PDB entry 4P8E | X-ray diffraction, 2.04 A resolution | chains A and B

# Chain A (and B)
Protein: 3,4-dihydroxy-2-butanone 4-phosphate synthase
From: Vibrio cholerae serotype O1
Notes: EC 4.1.99.12; chain B of this document is another copy of the same molecule, construct and numbering; everything in this record applies to it too
Reference sequence: Q9KKP2 (RIBB_VIBCH); numbering as in UniProt (aligned over 1-218)
Sequence (237 residues; each row starts with the number of its first residue; numbers below 1 keep their minus sign (Met-18 is residue -18)):
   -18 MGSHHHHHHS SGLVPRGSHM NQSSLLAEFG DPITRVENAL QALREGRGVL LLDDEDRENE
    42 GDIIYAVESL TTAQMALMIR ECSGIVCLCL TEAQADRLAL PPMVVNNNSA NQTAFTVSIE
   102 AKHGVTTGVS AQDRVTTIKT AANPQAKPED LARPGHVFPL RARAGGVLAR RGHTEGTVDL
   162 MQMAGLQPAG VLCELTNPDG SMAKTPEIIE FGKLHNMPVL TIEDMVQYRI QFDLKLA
Disordered / not traced: -18 to 1, 218 (chain B: -18 to -2, 216-218)
Sequence notes: initiating methionine (-18); expression tag (-17 to 0)
Bound ions: Zn2+ site 1: Glu39, His154 (together with ribulose-5-phosphate); Zn2+ site 2: Glu39 (together with ribulose-5-phosphate)
Small-molecule neighbours: ribulose-5-phosphate: Arg38, Glu39, Glu41, Asp43, Cys68, Asn92, Thr94, Phe96, Leu141, Arg151, Gly153, His154, Thr155, Glu156, Leu173, Glu175
Curated features (UniProtKB/Swiss-Prot):
  - binding site (D-ribulose 5-phosphate): Arg38, Glu39, Asp43, Arg151 to Thr155, Glu175
  - binding site (Mg(2+)): Glu39, His154
  - site (Essential for catalytic activity): His137, Glu175
From the paper describing this entry:
  - self-association interface (contacts with another copy of this molecule); pairs are residue here / residue on that copy: Glu41-Thr108 (hydrogen bond), Arg61-Pro179 (hydrogen bond), Ser64-Arg115 (hydrogen bond), Gly65-Ser64 (hydrogen bond), Ile66-Phe139 (hydrophobic contact), Met84-Met84 (hydrophobic contact), Val85-Val98 (hydrophobic contact), Asn89-Arg134 (hydrogen bond), Phe96-Pro135 (hydrophobic contact), Ala112-Gly181 (hydrogen bond), Phe139-Phe139 (hydrophobic contact)
  - mutagenesis - N89A: unchanged binding to 3,4-dihydroxy-2-butanone 4-phosphate synthase (chain A)
  - mutagenesis - F139A, H154A: decreased expression
  - Zn2+ coordination: Glu39, His154
  - Zn2+ coordination through a water molecule: Glu41
  - conformationally variable residues (side-chain flip): Glu39
  - contacts within the chain: Ser64-Glu175
  - catalytic residues: Glu39, His154

# Interface between chain A and chain B
Residue-residue contacts (73; chain A residue first):
  Glu39(A) - Thr108(B)
  Glu41(A) - Thr108(B)  hydrogen bond
  Glu41(A) - Val110(B)
  Ala57(A) - Pro179(B)
  Ala57(A) - Asp180(B)
  Ala57(A) - Gly181(B)
  Ile60(A) - Cys63(B)
  Ile60(A) - Ser64(B)
  Arg61(A) - Pro179(B)  hydrogen bond (side chain-backbone)
  Cys63(A) - Ile60(B)
  Ser64(A) - Ile60(B)
  Ser64(A) - Gly65(B)
  Ser64(A) - Val110(B)
  Ser64(A) - Arg115(B)  hydrogen bond (backbone-side chain)
  Gly65(A) - Ser64(B)
  Gly65(A) - Ile66(B)
  Ile66(A) - Gly65(B)
  Ile66(A) - Arg115(B)
  Ile66(A) - His137(B)
  Ile66(A) - Phe139(B)  hydrophobic
  Met84(A) - Met84(B)  hydrophobic
  Met84(A) - Ser99(B)  hydrogen bond
  Val85(A) - Arg134(B)
  Val85(A) - Pro135(B)
  Asn88(A) - Arg134(B)
  Asn88(A) - Pro135(B)
  Asn89(A) - Lys103(B)
  Asn89(A) - Ala133(B)
  Asn89(A) - Arg134(B)  hydrogen bond (side chain-backbone)
  Ser90(A) - Glu101(B)
  Ser90(A) - Arg134(B)
  Ser90(A) - Pro135(B)
  Thr94(A) - Pro135(B)
  Phe96(A) - Pro135(B)  hydrophobic
  Val98(A) - Val85(B)  hydrophobic
  Ser99(A) - Met84(B)  hydrogen bond
  Lys103(A) - Asn89(B)
  Thr108(A) - Glu39(B)
  Thr108(A) - Glu41(B)  hydrogen bond
  Val110(A) - Glu41(B)
  Val110(A) - Glu175(B)
  Val110(A) - Met183(B)  hydrophobic
  Ser111(A) - Gly181(B)
  Ser111(A) - Met183(B)
  Ala112(A) - Gly181(B)  hydrogen bond (backbone-backbone)
  Arg115(A) - Ser64(B)  hydrogen bond (side chain-backbone)
  Arg115(A) - Ile66(B)
  Ala133(A) - Asn89(B)
  Arg134(A) - Val85(B)
  Arg134(A) - Asn88(B)
  Arg134(A) - Asn89(B)  hydrogen bond (backbone-side chain)
  Arg134(A) - Ser90(B)
  Pro135(A) - Met84(B)  hydrophobic
  Pro135(A) - Val85(B)
  Pro135(A) - Asn88(B)
  Pro135(A) - Ser90(B)
  Pro135(A) - Thr94(B)
  Pro135(A) - Phe96(B)  hydrophobic
  His137(A) - Ile66(B)
  His137(A) - Phe96(B)
  His137(A) - Glu175(B)  salt bridge
  Phe139(A) - Ile66(B)  hydrophobic
  Phe139(A) - Phe139(B)  hydrophobic
  Glu175(A) - Val110(B)
  Glu175(A) - His137(B)  salt bridge
  Pro179(A) - Ala57(B)
  Pro179(A) - Arg61(B)  hydrogen bond (backbone-side chain)
  Asp180(A) - Ala57(B)
  Gly181(A) - Ala57(B)
  Gly181(A) - Ser111(B)
  Gly181(A) - Ala112(B)  hydrogen bond (backbone-backbone)
  Met183(A) - Val110(B)  hydrophobic
  Met183(A) - Ser111(B)
Other interface residues (no listed pair), chain A (40 interface residues in all): Asn87, Ala91, Thr107, Gly136, Thr177, Ser182
Other interface residues (no listed pair), chain B (41 interface residues in all): Thr53, Asn87, Ala91, Val98, Thr107, Gly136, Thr177
From the paper, about this interface:
  - pairs named by the authors: Glu41(A)-Thr108(B), Arg61(A)-Pro179(B), Ser64(A)-Arg115(B), Met84(A)-Met84(B)
  - hot spots on chain A (mutagenesis) - F139A: decreased binding to another copy of this molecule
  - hot spots on chain A (mutagenesis) - V98A: unchanged binding to another copy of this molecule

# Overview
Chain A and chain B form an interface of 40 and 41 residues respectively; the contacts include 12 hydrogen
bonds and 2 salt bridges. Polar pairs include His137(A)-Glu175(B), Glu41(A)-Thr108(B) and Arg61(A)-Pro179(B).
The authors report contacts between Glu41(A) and Thr108(B), Arg61(A) and Pro179(B) and Ser64(A) and Arg115(B)
among others. The paper reports catalytic residues Glu39(A) and His154(A); F139A and H154A of chain A reduce
expression; 4 substitutions were tested in all.
Chain A and chain B are both 3,4-dihydroxy-2-butanone 4-phosphate synthase (Vibrio cholerae serotype O1); the
structure, Structure of ribB complexed with substrate (Ru5P) and metal ions, was determined by X-ray
diffraction (same publication as 4P6C, 4P6D, 4P6P, 4P77 and 4P8J).
